Entry 9N8P (electron microscopy, 9.00 A resolution (very low resolution: no residue pairs are listed; an interface is given only as per-side residue counts)); this record covers chains D and F of the 12 polymer chains in the assembly.

Chain D (and F):
Molecule: Hemagglutinin HA2 chain
Organism: Influenza A virus (A/Puerto Rico/8/1934(H1N1))
Notes: chain F of this document is another copy of the same molecule, construct and numbering; everything in this record applies to it too
UniProtKB: P03452 (HEMA_I34A1); residues 502-660 here correspond to UniProt positions 345-503 (UniProt number = residue number - 157)
Sequence (160 residues; each row starts with the number of its first residue):
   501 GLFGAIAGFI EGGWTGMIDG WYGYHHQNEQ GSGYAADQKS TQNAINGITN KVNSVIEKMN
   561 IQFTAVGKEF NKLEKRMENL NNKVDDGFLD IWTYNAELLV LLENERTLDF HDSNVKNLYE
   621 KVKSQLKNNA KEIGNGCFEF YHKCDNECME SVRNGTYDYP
Disulfide bonds: C644-C648
Construct notes: expression tag (501); conflict S554 (Thr397 in P03452), N582 (Lys425 in P03452)
UniProt features mapped onto this chain:
  - glycosylation: N654 (N-linked (GlcNAc...) asparagine)

Chain D / chain F interface:
At this resolution (9 A) residue pairs are not listed: 22 residues of chain D and 25 of chain F lie at the interface.

Summary:
Chain D and chain F form an interface of 22 and 25 residues respectively.
Chain D and chain F are both Hemagglutinin HA2 chain (Influenza A virus (A/Puerto Rico/8/1934(H1N1))); the
structure, Subtomogram average of dimers of influenza HA trimers, was determined by electron microscopy.
